Entry 4HKZ (X-ray diffraction, 2.08 A resolution); this record covers chains B and H of the 4 polymer chains in the assembly.

== Chain B ==
Molecule: Trastuzumab heavy chain
Organism: Homo sapiens
Sequence (221 residues; numbered 1 to 221; the number before each row is that of its first residue):
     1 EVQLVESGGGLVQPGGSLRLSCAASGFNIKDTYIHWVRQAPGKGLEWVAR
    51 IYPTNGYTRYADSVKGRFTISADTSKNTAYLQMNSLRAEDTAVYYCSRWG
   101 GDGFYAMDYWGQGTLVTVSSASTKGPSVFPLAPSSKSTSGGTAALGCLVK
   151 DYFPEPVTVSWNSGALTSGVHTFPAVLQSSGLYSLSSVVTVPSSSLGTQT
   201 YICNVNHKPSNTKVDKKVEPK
Disulfides: C22-C96, C147-C203

== Chain H ==
Molecule: Immunoglobulin G-binding protein A
Organism: Staphylococcus aureus
UniProtKB: P0A015 (SPA_STAAM); residues 4-54 here correspond to UniProt positions 101-151 (UniProt number = residue number + 97)
Sequence (54 residues; row label = number of the first residue in the row):
     1 GSYNKDQQSAFYEILNMPNLNEAQRNGFIQSLKDDPSQSTNVLGEAKKLN
    51 ESQA
Differences from the reference sequence: expression tag (1-3)

== Interface between chain B and chain H ==
Residue-residue contacts - 25 pairs, chain B then chain H:
  G15(B) - Q24(H)  hydrogen bond (backbone-side chain)
  G15(B) - L49(H)
  S17(B) - A23(H)
  R19(B) - Q30(H)
  R19(B) - D34(H)  salt bridge
  T58(B) - D35(H)  hydrogen bond
  T58(B) - S37(H)
  Y60(B) - D35(H)  hydrogen bond
  Y60(B) - Q38(H)
  K65(B) - E45(H)
  G66(B) - N41(H)
  G66(B) - V42(H)
  G66(B) - E45(H)
  R67(B) - E45(H)
  T69(B) - S31(H)  hydrogen bond
  T69(B) - D34(H)  hydrogen bond
  S71(B) - D34(H)
  Q82(B) - G27(H)
  Q82(B) - Q30(H)
  Q82(B) - S31(H)
  Q82(B) - D34(H)
  N84(B) - G27(H)  hydrogen bond (side chain-backbone)
  N84(B) - F28(H)
  N84(B) - S31(H)  hydrogen bond
  S85(B) - L49(H)
Other interface residues (no listed pair), chain B (14 interface residues in all): I70

== In short ==
Chain B and chain H each contribute 14 residues to their interface; the contacts include 7 hydrogen bonds and
1 salt bridge. Polar pairs include R19(B)-D34(H), G15(B)-Q24(H) and T58(B)-D35(H).
Here chain B is Trastuzumab heavy chain (Homo sapiens) and chain H is Immunoglobulin G-binding protein A
(Staphylococcus aureus). Entry 4HKZ (Trastuzumab Fab complexed with Protein L and Protein A fragments) was
determined by X-ray diffraction, deposited together with 4GW1, 4GW5 and 4IOI.
